Entry 5N8N (electron microscopy, 3.28 A resolution); this record covers chains A and B of the 30 polymer chains in the assembly.

== Chain A ==
Molecule: Type VI secretion protein, family
Organism: Pseudomonas aeruginosa
UniProtKB: A0A072ZG09 (A0A072ZG09_PSEAI); residues 4-135 here = UniProt positions 4-135
Chain sequence (132 residues; each row starts with the number of its first residue):
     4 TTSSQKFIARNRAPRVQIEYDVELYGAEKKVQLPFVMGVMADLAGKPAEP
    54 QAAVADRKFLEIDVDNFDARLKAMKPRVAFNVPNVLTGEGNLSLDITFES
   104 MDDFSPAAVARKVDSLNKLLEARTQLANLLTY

== Chain B ==
Molecule: EvpB family type VI secretion protein
Organism: Pseudomonas aeruginosa
UniProtKB: A0A0E1AL03 (A0A0E1AL03_PSEAI); numbering as in UniProt (aligned over 38-498)
Chain sequence (461 residues; row label = number of the first residue in the row):
    38 REAVETAVRTLAEHALEQTSLISNDAIKSIESIIAALDAKLTAQVNLIMH
    88 HADFQQLESAWRGLHYLVNNTETDEQLKIRVLNISKPELHKTLKKFKGTT
   138 WDQSPIFKKLYEEEYGQFGGEPYGCLVGDYYFDQSPPDVELLGEMAKISA
   188 AMHAPFISAASPTVMGMGSWQELSNPRDLTKIFTTPEYAGWRSLRESEDS
   238 RYIGLTMPRFLARLPYGAKTDPVEEFAFEEETDGADSSKYAWANSAYAMA
   288 VNINRSFKLYGWCSRIRGVESGGEVQGLPAHTFPTDDGGVDMKCPTEIAI
   338 SDRREAELAKNGFMPLLHKKNTDFAAFIGAQSLQKPAEYDDPDATANANL
   388 AARLPYLFATCRFAHYLKCIVRDKIGSFKEKDEMQRWLQDWILNYVDGDP
   438 AHSTETTKAQHPLAAAEVVVEEVEGNPGYYNSKFFLRPHYQLEGLTVSLR
   488 LVSKLPSAKEA

== Interface between chain A and chain B ==
Contacting residue pairs (165; chain A residue first):
  Glu-31(A) with Ile-407(B); Trp-424(B), hydrogen bond
  Val-34(A) with Tyr-403(B), hydrophobic; Ile-407(B), hydrophobic
  Gln-35(A) with Gln-113(B); Tyr-403(B), hydrogen bond (backbone-side chain)
  Leu-36(A) with Pro-159(B), hydrophobic; Arg-399(B), hydrogen bond (backbone-side chain); His-402(B); Tyr-403(B), hydrophobic; Cys-406(B), hydrophobic
  Pro-37(A) with Glu-112(B); Gln-113(B); Glu-158(B); Arg-399(B)
  Phe-38(A) with Gln-113(B), hydrogen bond (backbone-backbone); Leu-114(B); Lys-115(B), hydrogen bond (backbone-backbone); Gly-161(B); Cys-162(B); Ile-290(B), hydrophobic; Phe-294(B), hydrophobic; Cys-300(B), hydrophobic; Arg-399(B)
  Val-39(A) with Lys-115(B); Arg-117(B); Glu-158(B); Tyr-160(B); Gly-161(B), hydrogen bond (backbone-backbone); Cys-162(B)
  Met-40(A) with Leu-104(B), hydrophobic; Lys-115(B), hydrogen bond (backbone-backbone); Ile-116(B); Arg-117(B), hydrogen bond (backbone-backbone); Cys-162(B); Val-164(B), hydrophobic; Ala-287(B), hydrophobic; Asn-291(B)
  Gly-41(A) with Arg-117(B); Tyr-160(B); Cys-162(B), hydrogen bond (backbone-backbone); Leu-163(B); Val-164(B), hydrogen bond (backbone-backbone)
  Val-42(A) with Leu-104(B), hydrophobic; Ile-116(B), hydrophobic; Arg-117(B), hydrogen bond (backbone-backbone); Val-118(B); Leu-119(B), hydrogen bond (backbone-backbone); Val-164(B); Tyr-284(B), hydrophobic
  Met-43(A) with Leu-119(B); Leu-163(B), hydrophobic; Val-164(B), hydrogen bond (backbone-backbone); Gly-165(B); Asp-166(B); Met-182(B), hydrophobic; Phe-193(B), hydrophobic
  Ala-44(A) with Leu-119(B), hydrogen bond (backbone-backbone); Asn-120(B); Ile-121(B), hydrogen bond (backbone-backbone); Asp-166(B); Tyr-167(B); Tyr-284(B)
  Asp-45(A) with Gln-93(B); Ala-97(B); Ile-121(B); Ser-122(B)
  Leu-46(A) with Ala-97(B), hydrophobic; Trp-98(B); Asn-120(B)
  Ala-47(A) with Leu-94(B)
  Lys-49(A) with Asp-90(B), salt bridge
  Gln-54(A) with Asn-120(B)
  Val-57(A) with Thr-129(B); Pro-142(B), hydrophobic
  Ala-58(A) with Pro-142(B), hydrophobic; Lys-146(B), hydrogen bond (backbone-side chain)
  Arg-60(A) with Leu-119(B); Asn-120(B), hydrogen bond (side chain-backbone); Glu-125(B), salt bridge
  Lys-61(A) with Leu-119(B); Lys-146(B)
  Phe-62(A) with Arg-117(B), hydrogen bond (backbone-side chain); Val-118(B); Leu-119(B), hydrophobic; Lys-146(B); Leu-147(B), hydrophobic; Tyr-160(B)
  Leu-63(A) with Ile-116(B); Arg-117(B); Val-118(B), hydrogen bond (backbone-backbone)
  Glu-64(A) with Lys-115(B), salt bridge; Ile-116(B)
  Ile-65(A) with Val-105(B), hydrophobic; Ile-116(B), hydrogen bond (backbone-backbone); Val-118(B), hydrophobic
  Asp-66(A) with Val-105(B); Thr-110(B)
  Val-67(A) with Val-105(B); Asn-106(B)
  Phe-70(A) with Trp-98(B), hydrophobic; Leu-101(B), hydrophobic; His-102(B); Val-105(B), hydrophobic
  Leu-74(A) with Trp-98(B), hydrophobic
  Met-77(A) with Trp-98(B), hydrophobic; Asn-120(B)
  Pro-79(A) with Leu-94(B), hydrophobic; Trp-98(B)
  Arg-80(A) with Leu-94(B)
  Val-81(A) with Asp-90(B); Leu-94(B), hydrophobic
  Phe-83(A) with Ile-85(B); His-88(B); Asp-90(B)
  Asn-84(A) with His-88(B)
  Val-85(A) with Gln-81(B); Leu-84(B)
  Pro-86(A) with Gln-81(B); Leu-84(B)
  Asn-87(A) with Gln-81(B)
  Val-88(A) with Ala-80(B); Gln-81(B), hydrogen bond (backbone-side chain); Leu-84(B), hydrophobic
  Leu-89(A) with Lys-77(B), hydrogen bond (backbone-side chain); Gln-81(B)
  Leu-97(A) with Ile-85(B), hydrophobic
  Phe-101(A) with Phe-91(B), hydrophobic; Leu-94(B), hydrophobic
  Met-104(A) with Trp-98(B), hydrophobic; His-102(B)
  Phe-107(A) with Phe-91(B); Leu-94(B), hydrophobic; Glu-95(B); Trp-98(B); Arg-99(B)
  Ser-108(A) with Tyr-253(B)
  Pro-109(A) with Val-82(B), hydrophobic; Met-86(B), hydrophobic; Tyr-253(B); Val-260(B), hydrophobic; Phe-265(B), hydrophobic
  Ala-110(A) with Val-260(B), hydrophobic; Glu-262(B)
  Val-112(A) with Ile-85(B), hydrophobic; Phe-91(B), hydrophobic
  Leu-119(A) with Leu-78(B), hydrophobic; Gln-81(B); Val-82(B), hydrophobic; Ile-85(B), hydrophobic
  Leu-122(A) with Leu-74(B)
  Leu-123(A) with Leu-78(B), hydrophobic; Phe-263(B), hydrophobic
  Ala-125(A) with Leu-74(B)
  Arg-126(A) with Ile-71(B); Leu-74(B); Asp-75(B), salt bridge; Glu-262(B); Phe-263(B)
  Leu-129(A) with Glu-68(B); Ile-70(B), hydrophobic; Ile-71(B)
  Ala-130(A) with Ile-71(B)
  Leu-133(A) with Glu-68(B); Ile-71(B), hydrophobic
Also at the interface, not in a pair above, chain A (65 interface residues in all): Gly-48, Asp-59, Arg-73, Ala-82, Leu-95, Ile-99, Ala-113, Val-116, Leu-132
Also at the interface, not in a pair above, chain B (77 interface residues in all): Leu-126, Ala-264, Lys-411, Trp-428
Interface features reported in the paper:
  - interface residues, chain A: Asp-117(A)
  - interface residues, chain B: Ser-66(B)

== In short ==
Chain A and chain B form an interface of 65 and 77 residues respectively; the contacts include 22 hydrogen
bonds and 4 salt bridges. Polar pairs include Lys-49(A)/Asp-90(B), Arg-60(A)/Glu-125(B) and
Glu-64(A)/Lys-115(B). From the paper: interface residues Asp-117(A) and Ser-66(B).
Here chain A is Type VI secretion protein, family and chain B is EvpB family type VI secretion protein, both
from Pseudomonas aeruginosa. Entry 5N8N (Contracted sheath of a Pseudomonas aeruginosa type six secretion
system consisting of TssB1 and TssC1) was determined by electron microscopy.
